Entry 6GWP (X-ray diffraction, 2.28 A resolution); this record covers chains A and C of the 3 polymer chains in the assembly.

[Chain A]
Name: Plasminogen Activator Inhibitor-1
From: Homo sapiens
Reference sequence: P05121 (PAI1_HUMAN); residues 1-379 here correspond to UniProt positions 24-402 (UniProt number = residue number + 23)
Amino-acid sequence (379 residues; row label = number of the first residue in the row):
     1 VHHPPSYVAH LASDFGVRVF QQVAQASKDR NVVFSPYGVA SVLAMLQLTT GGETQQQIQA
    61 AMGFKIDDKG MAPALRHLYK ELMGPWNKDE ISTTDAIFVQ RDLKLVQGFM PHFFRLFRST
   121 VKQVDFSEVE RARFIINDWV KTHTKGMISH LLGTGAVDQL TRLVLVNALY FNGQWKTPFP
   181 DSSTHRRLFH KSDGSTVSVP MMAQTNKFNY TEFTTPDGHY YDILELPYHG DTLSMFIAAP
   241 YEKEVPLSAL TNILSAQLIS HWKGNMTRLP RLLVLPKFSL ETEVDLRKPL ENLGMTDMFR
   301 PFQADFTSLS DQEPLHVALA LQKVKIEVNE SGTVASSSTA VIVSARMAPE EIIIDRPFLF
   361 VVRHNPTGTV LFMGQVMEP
Not modelled in the structure: 1-5, 334-339
Construct notes: engineered mutation His-150 (Asn173 in P05121), Thr-154 (Lys177 in P05121), Pro-301 (Gln324 in P05121), Leu-319 (Gln342 in P05121), Ile-354 (Met377 in P05121)
UniProt features mapped onto this chain:
  - site: Arg-346, Met-347 (Reactive bond)
  - glycosylation (N-linked (GlcNAc...) asparagine): Asn-209, Asn-265, Asn-329

[Chain C]
Name: VHH-2w-64
From: Vicugna pacos
Notes: antibody fragment or engineered binder
Amino-acid sequence (121 residues; each row starts with the number of its first residue):
     1 QVQLVESGGG LVQAGGSLRL SCAASGFTFD DYSIAWFRQA PGKEREGVSC ISSSDGSAYY
    61 ADSVKGRFTI SSDNAKNTVY LQMNSLKPED TAVYYCAAVW ARVCRNPYDY WGQGTQVTVS
   121 S
Disulfides: Cys-50/Cys-104

[Chain A / chain C interface]
Pairs across the interface (34):
  Glu-53(A) with Pro-107(C)
  Leu-160(A) with Asp-62(C)
  Asp-297(A) with Asn-106(C), hydrogen bond
  Arg-300(A) with Glu-44(C), salt bridge
  Pro-301(A) with Gly-47(C)
  Phe-302(A) with Phe-37(C); Gly-47(C); Val-48(C); Ser-49(C); Cys-50(C), hydrophobic; Tyr-59(C); Tyr-60(C); Cys-104(C); Arg-105(C); Tyr-108(C), hydrogen bond (backbone-side chain)
  Gln-303(A) with Phe-37(C); Arg-45(C); Arg-105(C); Asn-106(C), hydrogen bond (backbone-backbone)
  Ala-304(A) with Arg-105(C)
  Asp-305(A) with Arg-105(C), salt bridge
  Thr-307(A) with Val-103(C)
  Asp-311(A) with Ser-54(C); Arg-102(C), salt bridge; Val-103(C)
  Gln-312(A) with Ser-54(C), hydrogen bond (backbone-side chain); Asp-55(C); Arg-102(C), hydrogen bond; Val-103(C)
  Glu-313(A) with Tyr-59(C); Val-103(C)
  Pro-314(A) with Ser-52(C); Tyr-59(C); Val-103(C)
Also at the interface, not in a pair above, chain C (22 interface residues in all): Glu-46, Ala-61

[In short]
14 residues of chain A face 22 of chain C across their interface, with 5 hydrogen bonds and 3 salt bridges.
Among the polar pairs are Arg-300(A)/Glu-44(C), Asp-305(A)/Arg-105(C) and Asp-311(A)/Arg-102(C).
Chain A is Plasminogen Activator Inhibitor-1 (Homo sapiens) and chain C is VHH-2w-64 (Vicugna pacos); the
structure, Crystal Structure of Stabilized Active Plasminogen Activator Inhibitor-1 (PAI-1-stab) in Complex
with Two Inhibitory Nanobodies (VHH-2g-42 ..., was determined by X-ray diffraction, deposited together with
6GWN and 6GWQ.
